PDB entry 4GZE | X-ray diffraction, 2.31 A resolution | chains A and B

[Chain A (and B)]
Molecule: 6-phospho-beta-glucosidase
From: Lactobacillus plantarum
Notes: EC 3.2.1.86; chain B of this document is another copy of the same molecule, construct and numbering; everything in this record applies to it too
UniProt: F9UU25 (F9UU25_LACPL); numbering as in UniProt (aligned over 1-478)
Amino-acid sequence (481 residues; each row starts with the number of its first residue; numbers below 1 keep their minus sign (Ser-2 is residue -2)):
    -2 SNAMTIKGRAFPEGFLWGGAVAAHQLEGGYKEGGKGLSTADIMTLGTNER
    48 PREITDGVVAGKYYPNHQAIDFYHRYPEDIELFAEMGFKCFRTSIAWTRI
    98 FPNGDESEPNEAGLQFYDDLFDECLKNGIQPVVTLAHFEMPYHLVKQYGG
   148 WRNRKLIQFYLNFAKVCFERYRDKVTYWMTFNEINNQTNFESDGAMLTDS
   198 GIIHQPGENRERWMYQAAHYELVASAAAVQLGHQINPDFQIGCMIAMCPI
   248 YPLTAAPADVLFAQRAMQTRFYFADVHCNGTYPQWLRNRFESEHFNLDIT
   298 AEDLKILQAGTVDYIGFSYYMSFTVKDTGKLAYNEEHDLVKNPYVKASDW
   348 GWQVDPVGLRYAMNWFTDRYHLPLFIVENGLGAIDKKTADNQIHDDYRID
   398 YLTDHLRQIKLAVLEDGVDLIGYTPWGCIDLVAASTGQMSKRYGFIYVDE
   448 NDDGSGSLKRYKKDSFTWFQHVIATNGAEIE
Disordered / not traced: -2 to -1 (chain B: -2 to 1, 345-349)
Sequence notes: expression tag (-2 to 0)
Modified residues: Mse1, Mse40, Mse83, Mse137, Mse176, Mse193, Mse211, Mse241, Mse244, Mse264, Mse318, Mse360, Mse436 (selenomethionine; parent Met)
What the authors report for this chain:
  - conformationally variable residues (loop rearrangement): Trp349

[How chain A and chain B interact]
Contacting residue pairs - 67 pairs, chain A then chain B:
  Mse1(A) - Leu328(B)  hydrophobic
  Tyr248(A) - Ala252(B)
  Tyr248(A) - Val257(B)  hydrophobic
  Pro249(A) - Pro249(B)  hydrophobic
  Pro249(A) - Ala252(B)
  Leu250(A) - Thr251(B)
  Leu250(A) - Ala252(B)  hydrogen bond (backbone-backbone)
  Thr251(A) - Leu250(B)
  Thr251(A) - Tyr341(B)
  Ala252(A) - Tyr248(B)
  Ala252(A) - Pro249(B)
  Ala252(A) - Leu250(B)  hydrogen bond (backbone-backbone)
  Ala252(A) - Thr321(B)
  Ala252(A) - Asn339(B)  hydrogen bond (backbone-side chain)
  Ala253(A) - Tyr341(B)  hydrophobic
  Pro254(A) - Val342(B)
  Pro254(A) - Asp352(B)
  Pro254(A) - Val354(B)  hydrophobic
  Val257(A) - Tyr248(B)  hydrophobic
  Val257(A) - Tyr358(B)  hydrophobic
  Leu258(A) - Val354(B)  hydrophobic
  Leu258(A) - Arg357(B)
  Leu258(A) - Tyr358(B)
  Gln261(A) - Tyr358(B)  hydrogen bond (side chain-backbone)
  Gln261(A) - Asn361(B)
  Gln261(A) - Trp362(B)
  Arg262(A) - Asn361(B)
  Arg262(A) - Asp413(B)  salt bridge
  Gln265(A) - Asn361(B)  hydrogen bond
  Gln265(A) - Asp365(B)  hydrogen bond
  Asn276(A) - His368(B)  hydrogen bond
  Gln281(A) - Gly414(B)
  Trp282(A) - Glu412(B)
  Trp282(A) - Asp413(B)  hydrogen bond (backbone-backbone)
  Asn285(A) - Leu411(B)
  Asn285(A) - Glu412(B)  hydrogen bond (side chain-backbone)
  Asn285(A) - Asp413(B)
  Asn285(A) - Gly414(B)
  Thr321(A) - Ala252(B)
  Asn339(A) - Ala252(B)  hydrogen bond (side chain-backbone)
  Tyr341(A) - Thr251(B)
  Tyr341(A) - Ala252(B)
  Tyr341(A) - Ala253(B)  hydrophobic
  Val342(A) - Pro254(B)  hydrophobic
  Asp352(A) - Pro254(B)
  Val354(A) - Pro254(B)
  Val354(A) - Leu258(B)  hydrophobic
  Arg357(A) - Leu258(B)
  Tyr358(A) - Val257(B)  hydrophobic
  Tyr358(A) - Leu258(B)  hydrophobic
  Tyr358(A) - Gln261(B)  hydrogen bond (backbone-side chain)
  Asn361(A) - Gln261(B)
  Asn361(A) - Arg262(B)
  Asn361(A) - Gln265(B)  hydrogen bond
  Trp362(A) - Gln261(B)
  Asp365(A) - Gln265(B)  hydrogen bond
  Asp365(A) - Arg366(B)  salt bridge
  Arg366(A) - Asp365(B)  salt bridge
  His368(A) - Asn276(B)  hydrogen bond
  Leu411(A) - Asn285(B)
  Glu412(A) - Asn285(B)  hydrogen bond (backbone-side chain)
  Asp413(A) - Arg262(B)  salt bridge
  Asp413(A) - Gln281(B)
  Asp413(A) - Trp282(B)  hydrogen bond (backbone-backbone)
  Asp413(A) - Asn285(B)
  Gly414(A) - Gln281(B)
  Gly414(A) - Asn285(B)
Also at the interface, not in a pair above, chain A (35 interface residues in all): Ala255
Also at the interface, not in a pair above, chain B (35 interface residues in all): Ala255

[Overview]
The chain A/chain B interface involves 35 residues from each chain, with 16 hydrogen bonds and 4 salt bridges.
Among the polar pairs are Arg262(A)-Asp413(B), Asp365(A)-Arg366(B) and Ala252(A)-Asn339(B). The paper reports
conformational variability at Trp349(A).
Chain A and chain B are both 6-phospho-beta-glucosidase (Lactobacillus plantarum); the structure, Crystal
structure of 6-phospho-beta-glucosidase from Lactobacillus plantarum (apo form), was determined by X-ray
diffraction (same publication as 4GPN, 4F66, 4F79 and 3QOM).
